4MR9 - chains A and B; structure by X-ray diffraction, 2.35 A resolution.

Chain A:
Name: Gamma-aminobutyric acid type B receptor subunit 1
From: Homo sapiens
Notes: fragment: extracellular domain ()
UniProt: Q9UBS5 (GABR1_HUMAN); residues 48-459 here = UniProt positions 48-459
Amino-acid sequence (420 residues; each row starts with the number of its first residue):
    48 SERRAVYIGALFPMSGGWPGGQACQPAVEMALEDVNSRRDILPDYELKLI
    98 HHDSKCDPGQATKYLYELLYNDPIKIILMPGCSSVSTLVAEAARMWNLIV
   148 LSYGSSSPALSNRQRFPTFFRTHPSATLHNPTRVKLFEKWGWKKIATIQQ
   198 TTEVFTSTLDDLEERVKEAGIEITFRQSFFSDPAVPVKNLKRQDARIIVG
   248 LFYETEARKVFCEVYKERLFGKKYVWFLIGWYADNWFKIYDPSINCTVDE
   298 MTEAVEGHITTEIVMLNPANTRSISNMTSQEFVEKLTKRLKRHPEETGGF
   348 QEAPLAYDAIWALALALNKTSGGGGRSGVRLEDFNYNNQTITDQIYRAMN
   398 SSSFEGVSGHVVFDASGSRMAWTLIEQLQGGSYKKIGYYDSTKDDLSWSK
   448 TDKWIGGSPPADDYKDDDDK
Not modelled in the structure: 369-376, 463-467
Disulfides: Cys103-Cys129, Cys259-Cys293
Covalent attachments: glycan linked to Asn323; N-acetylglucosamine (NAG) linked to Asn365
Construct notes: expression tag (460-467)
Small-molecule neighbours: sch50911 (2BX; [(2S)-5,5-dimethylmorpholin-2-yl]acetic acid): Trp65, Cys129, Ser130, Gly151, Ser152, Ser153, Ser154, His170, Trp278, Met312, Glu349
Reported in the primary citation:
  - binding site for sch50911: Trp65, Ser130, Ser153, His170, Trp278, Glu349
  - mutagenesis - T198A, S225A: decreased signaling
  - mutagenesis - W278A: decreased binding to [3H]CGP54626ANT
  - mutagenesis - Y250A (100-fold): decreased signaling in response to GABA

Chain B:
Name: Gamma-aminobutyric acid type B receptor subunit 2
From: Homo sapiens
Notes: fragment: extracellular domain
UniProt: O75899 (GABR2_HUMAN); residues 42-466 here = UniProt positions 42-466
Amino-acid sequence (433 residues; numbered 42 to 474; the number before each row is that of its first residue):
    42 WARGAPRPPPSSPPLSIMGLMPLTKEVAKGSIGRGVLPAVELAIEQIRNE
    92 SLLRPYFLDLRLYDTECDNAKGLKAFYDAIKYGPNHLMVFGGVCPSVTSI
   142 IAESLQGWNLVQLSFAATTPVLADKKKYPYFFRTVPSDNAVNPAILKLLK
   192 HYQWKRVGTLTQDVQRFSEVRNDLTGVLYGEDIEISDTESFSNDPCTSVK
   242 KLKGNDVRIILGQFDQNMAAKVFCCAYEENMYGSKYQWIIPGWYEPSWWE
   292 QVHTEANSSRCLRKNLLAAMEGYIGVDFEPLSSKQIKTISGKTPQQYERE
   342 YNNKRSGVGPSKFHGYAYDGIWVIAKTLQRAMETLHASSRHQRIQDFNYT
   392 DHTLGRIILNAMNETNFFGVTGQVVFRNGERMGTIKFTQFQDSREVKVGE
   442 YNAVADTLEIINDTIRFQGSEPPKDDYKDDDDK
Not modelled in the structure: 42-52, 293-299, 380-384, 468-474
Disulfides: Cys108-Cys135, Cys237-Cys266, Cys265-Cys302
Covalent attachments: glycan linked to Asn404
Construct notes: expression tag (467-474)
Curated features (UniProtKB/Swiss-Prot):
  - glycosylation (N-linked (GlcNAc...) asparagine): Asn90, Asn298, Asn389, Asn404, Asn453
  - mutagenesis: Tyr118 (Y118A: Impairs interaction with GABBR1. Decreases signaling via G-proteins)
Reported in the primary citation:
  - mutagenesis - D204A, Q206A, N213A, S233A: decreased signaling in response to agonist

How chain A and chain B interact:
Contacting residue pairs (29):
  Pro105(A) - Glu144(B)
  Gly106(A) - Glu144(B)
  Gly106(A) - Ser145(B)
  Thr109(A) - Leu114(B)
  Thr109(A) - Tyr118(B)  hydrogen bond (backbone-side chain)
  Thr109(A) - Ser145(B)
  Thr109(A) - Trp149(B)
  Lys110(A) - Gly148(B)
  Lys110(A) - Trp149(B)
  Leu112(A) - Tyr118(B)
  Tyr113(A) - Tyr118(B)
  Tyr113(A) - Ile121(B)
  Tyr113(A) - Lys122(B)
  Tyr113(A) - Trp149(B)  hydrophobic
  Tyr117(A) - Lys115(B)
  Tyr117(A) - Tyr118(B)
  Tyr117(A) - Asp119(B)  hydrogen bond
  Tyr117(A) - Lys122(B)  hydrogen bond (backbone-side chain)
  Leu135(A) - Ile141(B)  hydrophobic
  Glu138(A) - Asn110(B)  hydrogen bond
  Glu138(A) - Ala111(B)
  Ala139(A) - Leu114(B)  hydrophobic
  Arg141(A) - Asp109(B)  salt bridge
  Arg141(A) - Ala111(B)
  Met142(A) - Ala111(B)  hydrophobic
  Met142(A) - Lys112(B)
  Met142(A) - Lys115(B)
  Trp143(A) - Lys115(B)
  Trp143(A) - Tyr118(B)  hydrophobic
Also at the interface, not in a pair above, chain A (16 interface residues in all): Asp104, Leu116, Arg162
Also at the interface, not in a pair above, chain B (16 interface residues in all): Tyr123

In short:
Chain A and chain B each contribute 16 residues to their interface, with 4 hydrogen bonds and 1 salt bridge.
Polar contacts include Arg141(A)-Asp109(B), Thr109(A)-Tyr118(B) and Tyr117(A)-Asp119(B). From the paper: a
binding site for sch50911 at Trp65(A), Ser130(A) and Ser153(A) among others; D204A, Q206A and N213A of chain
B, among others, reduce signaling in response to agonist; 8 substitutions were tested in all.
Here chain A is Gamma-aminobutyric acid type B receptor subunit 1 and chain B is Gamma-aminobutyric acid type
B receptor subunit 2, both from Homo sapiens. Entry 4MR9 (Crystal structure of the extracellular domain of
human GABA(B) receptor bound to the antagonist SCH50911) was determined by X-ray diffraction together with
4MQE, 4MQF, 4MR7, 4MR8, 4MRM, 4MS1, 4MS3 and 4MS4 from the same study.
